9GM6 - chains A and G of the 7 polymer chains in the assembly; structure by electron microscopy, 3.70 A resolution.

Chain A:
Name: Chromosome partition protein MukB
Source organism: Photorhabdus thracensis
UniProtKB: A0A0F7LRY2 (A0A0F7LRY2_9GAMM); residue numbers follow UniProt; this construct covers 1-1482
Amino-acid sequence (1482 residues; each row starts with the number of its first residue):
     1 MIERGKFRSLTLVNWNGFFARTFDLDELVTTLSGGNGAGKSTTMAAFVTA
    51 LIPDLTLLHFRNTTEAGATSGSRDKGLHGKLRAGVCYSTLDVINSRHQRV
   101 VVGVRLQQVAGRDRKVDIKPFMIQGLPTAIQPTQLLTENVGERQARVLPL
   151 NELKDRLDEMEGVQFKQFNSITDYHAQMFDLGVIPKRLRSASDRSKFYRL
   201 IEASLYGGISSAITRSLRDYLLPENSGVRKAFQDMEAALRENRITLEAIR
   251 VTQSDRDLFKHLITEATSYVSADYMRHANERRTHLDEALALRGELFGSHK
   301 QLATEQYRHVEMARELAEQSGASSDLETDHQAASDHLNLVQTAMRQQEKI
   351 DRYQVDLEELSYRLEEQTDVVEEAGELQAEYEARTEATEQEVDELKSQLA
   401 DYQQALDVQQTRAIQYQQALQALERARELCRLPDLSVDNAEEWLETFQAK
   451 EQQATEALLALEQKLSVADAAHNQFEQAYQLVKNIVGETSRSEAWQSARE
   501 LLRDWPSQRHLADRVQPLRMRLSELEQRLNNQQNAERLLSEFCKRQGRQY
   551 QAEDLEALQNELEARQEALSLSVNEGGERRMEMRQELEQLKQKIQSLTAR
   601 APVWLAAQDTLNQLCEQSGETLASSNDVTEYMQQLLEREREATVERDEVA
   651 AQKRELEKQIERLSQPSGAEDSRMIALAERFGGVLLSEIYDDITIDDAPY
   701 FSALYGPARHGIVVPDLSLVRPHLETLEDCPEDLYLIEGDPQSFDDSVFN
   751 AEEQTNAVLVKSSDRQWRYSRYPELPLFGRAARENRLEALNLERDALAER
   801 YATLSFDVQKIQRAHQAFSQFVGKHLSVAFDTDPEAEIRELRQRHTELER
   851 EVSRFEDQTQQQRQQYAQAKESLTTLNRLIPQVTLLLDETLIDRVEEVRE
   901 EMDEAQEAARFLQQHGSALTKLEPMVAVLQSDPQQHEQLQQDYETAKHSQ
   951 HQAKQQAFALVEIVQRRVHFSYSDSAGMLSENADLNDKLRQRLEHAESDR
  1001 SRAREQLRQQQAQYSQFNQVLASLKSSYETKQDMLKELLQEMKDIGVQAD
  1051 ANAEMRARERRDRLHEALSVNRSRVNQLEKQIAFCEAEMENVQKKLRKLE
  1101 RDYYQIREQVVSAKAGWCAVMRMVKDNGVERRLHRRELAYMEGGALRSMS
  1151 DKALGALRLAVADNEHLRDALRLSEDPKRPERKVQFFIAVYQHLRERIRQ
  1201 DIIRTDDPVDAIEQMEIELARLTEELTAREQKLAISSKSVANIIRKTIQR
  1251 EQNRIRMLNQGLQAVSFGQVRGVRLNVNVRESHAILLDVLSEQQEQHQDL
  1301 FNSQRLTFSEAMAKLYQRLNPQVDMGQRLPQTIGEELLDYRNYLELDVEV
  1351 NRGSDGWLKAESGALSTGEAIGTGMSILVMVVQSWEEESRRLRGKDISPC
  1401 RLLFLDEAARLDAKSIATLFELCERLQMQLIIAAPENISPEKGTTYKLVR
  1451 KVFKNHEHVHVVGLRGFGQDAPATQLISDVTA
Unresolved in the structure: 1, 341-525, 884-1056, 1469-1482
Ion coordination: Mg2+: S41 (together with ATP)
Residues lining bound ligands:
  - ATP (adenosine-5'-triphosphate), molecule 1: G35, N36, G37, A38, G39, K40, S41, T42, G76, G79, K80, E1407, R1450
  - ATP, molecule 2: Q1269, R1352, G1363, A1364, L1365, S1366, T1367, G1368, E1369

Chain G:
Name: Acyl carrier protein
Source organism: Escherichia coli
UniProtKB: P0A6A8 (ACP_ECOLI); residues 0-77 here correspond to UniProt positions 1-78 (UniProt number = residue number + 1)
Amino-acid sequence (78 residues; row label = number of the first residue in the row; numbering starts at 0):
     0 MSTIEERVKKIIGEQLGVKQEEVTNNASFVEDLGADSLDTVELVMALEEE
    50 FDTEIPDEEAEKITTVQAAIDYINGHQA
Unresolved in the structure: 0-1, 74-77
Modified positions: S36 (4'-phosphopanthetheine-serine; 4HH)

Chain A / chain G interface:
Contacting residue pairs - 25 pairs, chain A then chain G:
  R281(A) - L37(G)
  R281(A) - E41(G)  salt bridge
  L285(A) - E41(G)
  A288(A) - M44(G)  hydrophobic
  L289(A) - S36(G)
  L289(A) - V40(G)  hydrophobic
  R292(A) - S36(G)
  R292(A) - E47(G)  salt bridge
  R292(A) - I54(G)  hydrogen bond (side chain-backbone)
  R292(A) - D56(G)  salt bridge
  G293(A) - S36(G)
  F296(A) - E53(G)
  Y1103(A) - M44(G)  hydrophobic
  Y1103(A) - E47(G)  hydrogen bond
  Y1104(A) - E48(G)
  R1107(A) - M44(G)
  R1107(A) - E47(G)  salt bridge
  R1107(A) - E48(G)  salt bridge
  R1107(A) - T52(G)
  V1110(A) - E41(G)
  V1111(A) - A45(G)  hydrophobic
  K1114(A) - Q14(G)  hydrogen bond (side chain-backbone)
  K1114(A) - D38(G)  salt bridge
  K1114(A) - E41(G)
  R1122(A) - G16(G)
Interface residues without a listed pair, chain A (17 interface residues in all): E1108, A1115, C1118
Interface residues without a listed pair, chain G (17 interface residues in all): E13, P55

Summary:
The chain A/chain G interface involves 17 residues from each chain; the contacts include 3 hydrogen bonds and
6 salt bridges. Among the polar pairs are R281(A)-E41(G), R292(A)-E47(G) and R292(A)-D56(G). Chain A binds
ATP.
Chain A is Chromosome partition protein MukB (Photorhabdus thracensis) and chain G is Acyl carrier protein
(Escherichia coli); the structure, MukBEF in a nucleotide-bound state with open neck gate (heads core), was
determined by electron microscopy together with 9GM7, 9GM8, 9GM9, 9GMA, 9GMB and 9GMD from the same study.
